8PUU - chains B and C of the 3 polymer chains in the assembly; structure by X-ray diffraction, 2.10 A resolution.

# Chain B
Molecule: Deoxynucleoside kinase
Source organism: Giardia intestinalis
Notes: EC 2.7.1.76
Reference sequence: A8B9V6 (A8B9V6_GIAIC); residues 1-244 here = UniProt positions 1-244
Sequence (244 residues; each row starts with the number of its first residue):
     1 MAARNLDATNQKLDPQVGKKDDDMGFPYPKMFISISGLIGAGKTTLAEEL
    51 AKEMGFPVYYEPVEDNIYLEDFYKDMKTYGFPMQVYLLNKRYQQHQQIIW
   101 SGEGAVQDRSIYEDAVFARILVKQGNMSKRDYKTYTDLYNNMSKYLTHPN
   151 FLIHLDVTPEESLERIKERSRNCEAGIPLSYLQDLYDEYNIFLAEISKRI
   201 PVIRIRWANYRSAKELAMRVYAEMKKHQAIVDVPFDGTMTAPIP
Unresolved in the structure: 1-23
Residues lining bound ligands: 2'-deoxyadenosine-5'-monophosphate (D5M): Leu38, Ile39, Gly40, Lys43, Val63, Leu69, Phe72, Tyr73, Met83, Gln84, Leu87, Arg91, Arg109, Asp114, Phe117, Arg169, Arg171, Glu174, Tyr181
From the paper describing this entry:
  - binding site for 2'-deoxyadenosine-5'-monophosphate: Gly40, Lys43, Phe72, Tyr73, Gln84, Arg109, Asp114, Phe117, Arg169, Glu174
  - specificity-determining residues: Tyr73 (from molecular simulation)
  - self-association interface (contacts with another copy of this molecule); pairs are residue here / residue on that copy: Met24-Tyr132, Pro29-Arg199 (hydrogen bond), Asp232-Arg204 (salt bridge), Asp236-Tyr210 (hydrogen bond), Thr240-Tyr186 (hydrogen bond), Met24, Phe26, Pro27, Tyr28

# Chain C
Molecule: Deoxynucleoside kinase
Source organism: Giardia intestinalis
Notes: EC 2.7.1.76
Sequence (8 residues; row label = number of the first residue in the row; X marks 8 residues of unknown identity (built as UNK)):
     8 XXXXXXXX

# Chain B / chain C interface
Chain B side of the interface, 6 residues: Pro57, Val58, Tyr59, Tyr60, Pro62, Glu103

# In short
No residue of chain B is in contact with chain C. Chain B binds 2'-deoxyadenosine-5'-monophosphate. From the
paper: a binding site for 2'-deoxyadenosine-5'-monophosphate at Gly40(B), Lys43(B) and Phe72(B) among others;
the specificity determinant Tyr73(B).
Here chain B is Deoxynucleoside kinase and chain C is Deoxynucleoside kinase, both from Giardia intestinalis.
Entry 8PUU (Giardia intestinalis deoxyadenosine kinase forms a functional tetramer) was determined by X-ray
diffraction.
